6KIQ - chains a and b of the 3 polymer chains in the assembly; structure by electron microscopy, 3.62 A resolution.

[Chain a]
Name: Alpha tubulin
From: Sus scrofa
Amino-acid sequence (412 residues; row label = number of the first residue in the row):
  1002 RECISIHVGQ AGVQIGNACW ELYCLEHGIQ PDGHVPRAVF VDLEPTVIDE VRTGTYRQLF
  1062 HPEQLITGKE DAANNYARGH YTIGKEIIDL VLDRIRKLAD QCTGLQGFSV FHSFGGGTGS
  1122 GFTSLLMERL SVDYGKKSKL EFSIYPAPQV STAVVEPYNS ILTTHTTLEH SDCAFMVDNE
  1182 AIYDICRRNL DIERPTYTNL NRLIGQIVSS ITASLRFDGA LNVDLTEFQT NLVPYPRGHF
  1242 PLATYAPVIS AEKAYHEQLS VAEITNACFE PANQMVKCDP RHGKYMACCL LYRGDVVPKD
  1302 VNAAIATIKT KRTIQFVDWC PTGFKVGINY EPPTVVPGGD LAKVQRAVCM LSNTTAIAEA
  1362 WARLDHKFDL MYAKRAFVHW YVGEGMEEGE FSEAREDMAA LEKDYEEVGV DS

[Chain b]
Name: Tubulin beta chain
From: Sus scrofa
Reference sequence: P02554 (TBB_PIG); the author numbering skips numbers that UniProt does not, so the offset changes along the chain: 2-44 = UniProt 2-44; 47-360 = UniProt 45-358; 369-437 = UniProt 359-427
Amino-acid sequence (426 residues; numbered 2 to 437; 10 numbers in that range are skipped by the numbering (no residue carries them; nothing is unmodelled there); the number before each row is that of its first residue):
     2 REIVHIQAGQ CGNQIGAKFW EVISDEHGID PTGSYHGDSD LQL
    47 ERINVYYNEA AGNKYVPRAI LVDLEPGTMD SVRSGPFGQI FRPDNFVFGQ SGAGNNWAKG
   107 HYTEGAELVD SVLDVVRKES ESCDCLQGFQ LTHSLGGGTG SGMGTLLISK IREEYPDRIM
   167 NTFSVVPSPK VSDTVVEPYN ATLSVHQLVE NTDETYCIDN EALYDICFRT LKLTTPTYGD
   227 LNHLVSATMS GVTTCLRFPG QLNADLRKLA VNMVPFPRLH FFMPGFAPLT SRGSQQYRAL
   287 TVPELTQQMF DAKNMMAACD PRHGRYLTVA AVFRGRMSMK EVDEQMLNVQ NKNSSYFVEW
   347 IPNNVKTAVC DIPP
   369 RGLKMSATFI GNSTAIQELF KRISEQFTAM FRRKAFLHWY TGEGMDEMEF TEAESNMNDL
   429 VSEYQQYQD
UniProt features mapped onto this chain:
  - binding site (GTP): Q11, E71, S140, G144, T145, G146, N206, N228
  - binding site (Mg(2+)): E71
  - modified residue: S40 (Phosphoserine), K60 (N6-acetyllysine), S174 (Phosphoserine), T287 (Phosphothreonine), T292 (Phosphothreonine), R320 (Omega-N-methylarginine)
  - cross-link (Glycyl lysine isopeptide (Lys-Gly)): K60 (interchain with G-Cter in ubiquitin), K326 (interchain with G-Cter in ubiquitin)

[How chain a and chain b interact]
Residue-residue contacts - 41 pairs, chain a then chain b:
  Q1015(a) - Q247(b)
  E1045(a) - R2(b)  salt bridge
  E1045(a) - K254(b)  salt bridge
  T1047(a) - R48(b)
  D1050(a) - R48(b)  salt bridge
  A1073(a) - K254(b)
  A1074(a) - K254(b)
  N1075(a) - K254(b)
  Q1150(a) - L333(b)
  V1151(a) - D329(b)
  S1152(a) - N349(b)  hydrogen bond (backbone-side chain)
  T1153(a) - L248(b)
  T1153(a) - D329(b)
  T1153(a) - K352(b)  hydrogen bond (backbone-side chain)
  A1154(a) - N349(b)
  V1155(a) - N258(b)
  V1155(a) - N350(b)
  V1155(a) - V351(b)
  Y1184(a) - K326(b)
  E1194(a) - S324(b)  hydrogen bond (backbone-side chain)
  E1194(a) - K326(b)  salt bridge
  R1195(a) - S324(b)
  P1196(a) - S324(b)
  P1196(a) - K326(b)
  T1197(a) - Q247(b)
  T1197(a) - M323(b)
  T1197(a) - M325(b)
  Y1198(a) - M325(b)  hydrophobic
  M1372(a) - P348(b)
  K1375(a) - W346(b)
  R1376(a) - P261(b)
  R1376(a) - F262(b)
  A1377(a) - P261(b)
  F1378(a) - N258(b)
  F1378(a) - M259(b)
  F1378(a) - I347(b)  hydrophobic
  H1380(a) - V260(b)
  H1380(a) - F262(b)  hydrogen bond (side chain-backbone)
  W1381(a) - A256(b)
  W1381(a) - V257(b)  hydrogen bond (side chain-backbone)
  W1381(a) - V260(b)  hydrophobic
Interface residues without a listed pair, chain a (35 interface residues in all): Q1011, P1046, E1051, K1070, E1071, D1072, N1076, K1368, L1371
Interface residues without a listed pair, chain b (32 interface residues in all): D130, C131, F244, P245, D251, R253, T353

[Overview]
35 residues of chain a and 32 residues of chain b are in contact, with 5 hydrogen bonds and 4 salt bridges.
Polar contacts include E1045(a)-R2(b), E1045(a)-K254(b) and D1050(a)-R48(b). UniProt lists 8 GTP-binding
residues and Mg2+-binding residue E71(b) on chain b.
Chain a is Alpha tubulin and chain b is Tubulin beta chain, both from Sus scrofa; the structure, Complex of
yeast cytoplasmic dynein MTBD-High and MT with DTT, was determined by electron microscopy, deposited together
with 6KIO.
